PDB entry 6IFR | electron microscopy, 3.40 A resolution | chains H and N of the 10 polymer chains in the assembly

== Chain H ==
Name: Type III-A CRISPR-associated RAMP protein Csm5
Organism: Streptococcus thermophilus ND03
UniProtKB: A0A2U2M038 (A0A2U2M038_STRTR); residues 1-357 here = UniProt positions 1-357
Chain sequence (357 residues; row label = number of the first residue in the row):
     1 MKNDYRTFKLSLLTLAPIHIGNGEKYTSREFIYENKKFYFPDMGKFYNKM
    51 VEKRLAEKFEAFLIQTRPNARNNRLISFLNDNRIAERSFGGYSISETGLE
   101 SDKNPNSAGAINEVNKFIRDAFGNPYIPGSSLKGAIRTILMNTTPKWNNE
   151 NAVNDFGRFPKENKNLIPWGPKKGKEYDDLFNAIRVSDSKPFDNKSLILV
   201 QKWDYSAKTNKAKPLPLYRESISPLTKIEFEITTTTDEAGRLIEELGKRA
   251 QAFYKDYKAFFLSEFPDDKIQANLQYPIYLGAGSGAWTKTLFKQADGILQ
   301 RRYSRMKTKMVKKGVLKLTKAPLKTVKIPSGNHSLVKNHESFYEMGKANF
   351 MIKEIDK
Unresolved in the structure: 1-2, 356-357

== Chain N ==
Molecule: type III-A CRISPR-Cas interference complex, crRNA
Sequence (36 nucleotides; each row starts with the number of its first residue):
     1 ACGGAAACGCUUUCUAGCUCGCUAUAAUUACCCAUU
Unresolved in the structure: 36

== Interface between chain H and chain N ==
Pairs across the interface (60; chain H residue first):
  Ile20(H) - U28(N)  phosphate contact
  Gly21(H) - A27(N)  sugar contact
  Gly21(H) - U28(N)  hydrogen bond to the phosphate
  Gly23(H) - A27(N)  base contact
  Pro128(H) - A27(N)  phosphate contact
  Ser130(H) - A26(N)  sugar contact
  Ser130(H) - A27(N)  hydrogen bond to the phosphate
  Ser131(H) - A26(N)  base contact
  Ser131(H) - A27(N)  phosphate contact
  Lys133(H) - U25(N)  salt bridge to the phosphate
  Gly134(H) - A26(N)  base contact
  Ala135(H) - A26(N)  base contact
  Arg137(H) - U25(N)  sugar contact
  Arg137(H) - A26(N)  salt bridge to the phosphate
  Thr138(H) - A26(N)  base contact
  Trp169(H) - U23(N)  hydrogen bond to the sugar
  Trp169(H) - A24(N)  sugar contact
  Tyr177(H) - U23(N)  sugar contact
  Asp179(H) - U23(N)  hydrogen bond to the sugar
  Asp179(H) - A24(N)  sugar contact
  Phe181(H) - A24(N)  phosphate contact
  Phe181(H) - U25(N)  phosphate contact
  Asn182(H) - A24(N)  phosphate contact
  Lys202(H) - C31(N)  base contact
  Asp204(H) - C31(N)  hydrogen bond to the sugar
  Lys213(H) - C32(N)  base contact
  Pro214(H) - C32(N)  base contact
  Leu215(H) - C31(N)  base contact
  Leu215(H) - C32(N)  base contact
  Leu217(H) - C31(N)  base contact
  Tyr279(H) - A26(N)  hydrogen bond to the base
  Leu280(H) - A26(N)  base contact
  Gly281(H) - A26(N)  hydrogen bond to the base
  Gly281(H) - U28(N)  phosphate contact
  Ala282(H) - U28(N)  hydrogen bond to the phosphate
  Ala282(H) - U29(N)  phosphate contact
  Gly283(H) - U29(N)  hydrogen bond to the phosphate
  Ser284(H) - U29(N)  phosphate contact
  Gly285(H) - U29(N)  phosphate contact
  Gly285(H) - A30(N)  phosphate contact
  Ala286(H) - U29(N)  phosphate contact
  Ala286(H) - A30(N)  phosphate contact
  Thr288(H) - A26(N)  hydrogen bond to the base
  Lys289(H) - A26(N)  base contact
  Lys289(H) - U28(N)  phosphate contact
  Lys289(H) - U29(N)  salt bridge to the phosphate
  Arg302(H) - U29(N)  sugar contact
  Tyr303(H) - U29(N)  hydrogen bond to the sugar
  Tyr303(H) - A30(N)  hydrogen bond to the sugar
  Met306(H) - C32(N)  sugar contact
  Met306(H) - C33(N)  phosphate contact
  Lys307(H) - A30(N)  hydrogen bond to the sugar
  Lys307(H) - C31(N)  sugar contact
  Thr308(H) - C31(N)  sugar contact
  Lys309(H) - A30(N)  phosphate contact
  Lys309(H) - C31(N)  phosphate contact
  Met310(H) - C32(N)  phosphate contact
  Val315(H) - C31(N)  phosphate contact
  Lys317(H) - A30(N)  salt bridge to the phosphate
  Lys317(H) - C31(N)  salt bridge to the phosphate
Interface residues without a listed pair, chain H (48 interface residues in all): His19, Asn22, Gly170, Pro171, Pro216, Arg219, Gly314

== In short ==
48 residues of chain H and 11 residues of chain N are in contact, with 13 hydrogen bonds and 5 salt bridges.
Polar pairs include Tyr279(H)-A26(N), Gly281(H)-A26(N) and Thr288(H)-A26(N).
Chain H is Type III-A CRISPR-associated RAMP protein Csm5 (Streptococcus thermophilus ND03) and chain N is
type III-A CRISPR-Cas interference complex, crRNA; the structure, Type III-A Csm complex, Cryo-EM structure of
Csm-NTR, ATP bound, was determined by electron microscopy together with 6IFK, 6IFL, 6IFN, 6IFU, 6IFY, 6IFZ and
6IG0 from the same study.
